2XL9 - chains A and B; structure by X-ray diffraction, 2.06 A resolution.

# Chain A (and B)
Molecule: SLL1785 protein
From: Synechocystis SP. pcc 6803
Notes: chain B of this document is another copy of the same molecule, construct and numbering; everything in this record applies to it too
UniProt: P73600 (P73600_SYNY3); numbering as in UniProt (aligned over 31-268)
Sequence (239 residues; row label = number of the first residue in the row):
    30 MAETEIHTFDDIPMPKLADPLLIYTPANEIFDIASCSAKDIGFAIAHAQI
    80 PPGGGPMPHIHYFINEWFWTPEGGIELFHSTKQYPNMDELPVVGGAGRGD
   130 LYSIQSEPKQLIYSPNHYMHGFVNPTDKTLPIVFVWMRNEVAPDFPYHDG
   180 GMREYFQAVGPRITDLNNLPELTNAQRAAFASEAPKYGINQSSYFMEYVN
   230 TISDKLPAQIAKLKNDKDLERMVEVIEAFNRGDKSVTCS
Disordered / not traced: 30-33, 193-196 (chain B: 30-33)
Construct notes: expression tag (30)
Modified / non-standard residues: Mse30 (selenomethionine); Mse43, Mse86, Mse116, Mse148, Mse166, Mse181, Mse225, Mse251 (selenomethionine; parent Met)
Disulfides: C65-C267
Ion coordination: Zn2+ site 1: H88, H90, E95, H149; Zn2+ site 2: H177 (together with tris(hydroxyethyl)aminomethane) (shared with D173(B), H177(B) of chain B)
Residues lining bound ligands: tris(hydroxyethyl)aminomethane (TAM): S66, P175, Y176, H177, T266
Reported in the primary citation:
  - Zn2+ coordination: H88, E95

# Chain A / chain B interface
Residue-residue contacts - 36 pairs, chain A then chain B:
  G82(A) with Y223(B)
  E105(A) with R127(B), salt bridge; Mse225(B)
  F107(A) with Mse225(B), hydrophobic
  V122(A) with P154(B); T155(B)
  R127(A) with E105(B), salt bridge; P154(B)
  V152(A) with Y223(B), hydrophobic
  N153(A) with Y223(B), hydrogen bond (backbone-side chain)
  P154(A) with V122(B); R127(B); Y223(B)
  E200(A) with N203(B)
  L201(A) with N203(B), hydrogen bond (backbone-side chain)
  N203(A) with L201(B), hydrogen bond (side chain-backbone); R206(B), hydrogen bond
  R206(A) with N203(B), hydrogen bond; R206(B)
  Y223(A) with G82(B); V152(B), hydrophobic; N153(B); P154(B)
  F224(A) with F224(B), hydrophobic; Mse225(B), hydrophobic
  Mse225(A) with F107(B), hydrophobic; F224(B), hydrophobic
  N229(A) with I231(B); D233(B)
  T230(A) with I231(B); D233(B)
  I231(A) with Mse225(B); T230(B); I231(B), hydrogen bond (backbone-backbone)
  D233(A) with N229(B), hydrogen bond; T230(B)
Interface residues without a listed pair, chain A (21 interface residues in all): Q134, S232
Interface residues without a listed pair, chain B (21 interface residues in all): Q134, S232

# Overview
Chain A and chain B each contribute 21 residues to their interface, with 7 hydrogen bonds and 2 salt bridges.
Polar contacts include E105(A)-R127(B), N153(A)-Y223(B) and L201(A)-N203(B). Chain A binds
tris(hydroxyethyl)aminomethane. H88(A), H90(A), E95(A) and H149(A) form the Zn2+ site 1. From the paper: Zn2+
coordination by H88(A) and E95(A).
Both chains are SLL1785 protein (Synechocystis SP. pcc 6803). Entry 2XL9 (Structure and metal-loading of a
soluble periplasm cupro-protein: Zn- CucA-closed (SeMet)) was determined by X-ray diffraction together with
2XL7, 2XLF and 2XLG from the same study.
